PDB entry 1MR3 | X-ray diffraction, 1.60 A resolution | chain F

Chain F:
Name: ADP-ribosylation factor 2
Source organism: Saccharomyces cerevisiae
UniProt: P19146 (ARF2_YEAST); residues 1-181 here correspond to UniProt positions 0-180 (UniProt number = residue number - 1)
Sequence (181 residues; numbered 1 to 181; the number before each row is that of its first residue):
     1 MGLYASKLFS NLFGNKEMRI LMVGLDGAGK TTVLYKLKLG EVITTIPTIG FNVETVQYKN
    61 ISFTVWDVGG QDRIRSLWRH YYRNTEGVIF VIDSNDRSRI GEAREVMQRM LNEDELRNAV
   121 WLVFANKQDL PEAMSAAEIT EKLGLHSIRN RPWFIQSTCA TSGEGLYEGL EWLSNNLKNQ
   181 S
Unresolved in the structure: 1-4
Metal / ion sites: Mg2+: T31 (together with guanosine-3'-monophosphate-5'-diphosphate)
Ligand contacts: guanosine-3'-monophosphate-5'-diphosphate (G3D): L25, D26, G27, A28, G29, K30, T31, T32, D67, N126, K127, D129, L130, T158, C159, A160, T161

In short:
Chain F binds guanosine-3'-monophosphate-5'-diphosphate.
Chain F is ADP-ribosylation factor 2 (Saccharomyces cerevisiae); the structure, Saccharomyces cerevisiae
ADP-ribosylation Factor 2 (ScArf2) complexed with GDP-3'P at 1.6A resolution, was determined by X-ray
diffraction together with 1MOZ from the same study.
